PDB entry 6YVH | X-ray diffraction, 3.19 A resolution | chains F and G of the 12 polymer chains in the assembly

Chain F:
Name: Pre-mRNA-splicing factor CWC22 homolog
Source organism: Homo sapiens
UniProt: Q9HCG8 (CWC22_HUMAN); numbering as in UniProt (aligned over 119-406)
Amino-acid sequence (291 residues; each row starts with the number of its first residue):
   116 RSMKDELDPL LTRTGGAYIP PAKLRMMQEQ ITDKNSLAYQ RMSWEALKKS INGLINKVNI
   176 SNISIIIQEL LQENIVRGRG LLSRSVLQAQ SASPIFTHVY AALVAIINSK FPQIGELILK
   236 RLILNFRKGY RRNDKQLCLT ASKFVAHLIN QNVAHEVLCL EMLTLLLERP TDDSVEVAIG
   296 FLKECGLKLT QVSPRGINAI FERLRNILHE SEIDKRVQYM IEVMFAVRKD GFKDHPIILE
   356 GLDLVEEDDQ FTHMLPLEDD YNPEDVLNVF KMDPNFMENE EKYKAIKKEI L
Not modelled in the structure: 116-131, 146-148
Sequence notes: expression tag (116-118)
Curated features (UniProtKB/Swiss-Prot):
  - mutagenesis: Gly168 (G168Y: No effect on EIF4A3 incorporation into EJCs), Asn171 to Asn174 (Loss of EIF4A3-binding), Asn171 to Lys172 (Loss of EIF4A3-binding), Arg331 (R331A: Decreased EIF4A3-binding; when associated with A-334), Tyr334 (Y334A: Decreased EIF4A3-binding; when associated with A-331)

Chain G:
Name: Spliceosome-associated protein CWC27 homolog
Source organism: Homo sapiens
UniProt: Q6UX04 (CWC27_HUMAN); residues 378-431 here = UniProt positions 378-431
Amino-acid sequence (57 residues; numbered 375 to 431; the number before each row is that of its first residue):
   375 RSMGTSREDQ TLALLNQFKS KLTQAIAETP ENDIPETEVE DDEGWMSHVL QFEDKSR
Not modelled in the structure: 375-377, 405-409, 427-431
Sequence notes: expression tag (375-377)

How chain F and chain G interact:
Residue-residue contacts (53; chain F residue first):
  Arg242(F) with Trp419(G)
  Lys243(F) with Asp415(G), salt bridge; Asp416(G)
  Tyr245(F) with Trp419(G); His422(G), hydrogen bond (side chain-backbone); Leu424(G), hydrophobic
  Arg246(F) with Glu417(G); Gly418(G); Trp419(G); His422(G), hydrogen bond (backbone-side chain)
  Asn248(F) with His422(G), hydrogen bond; Val423(G); Leu424(G); Gln425(G), hydrogen bond (side chain-backbone); Phe426(G)
  Lys250(F) with Phe426(G)
  His270(F) with Arg381(G); Gln384(G); Thr385(G)
  Glu271(F) with Arg381(G), salt bridge; Thr385(G), hydrogen bond
  Val272(F) with Thr385(G); Leu388(G), hydrophobic
  Leu275(F) with Thr385(G); Leu389(G), hydrophobic
  Glu276(F) with Leu389(G); Phe392(G)
  Thr279(F) with Leu389(G); Lys393(G)
  Leu280(F) with Met420(G)
  Leu281(F) with Leu424(G), hydrophobic
  Glu283(F) with Thr397(G)
  Arg284(F) with Ile400(G); Ser421(G), hydrogen bond (side chain-backbone); Val423(G)
  Thr286(F) with Val423(G); Leu424(G), hydrogen bond (side chain-backbone)
  Asp288(F) with Gln425(G); Phe426(G), hydrogen bond (side chain-backbone)
  Ser289(F) with Leu424(G)
  Val292(F) with Leu424(G), hydrophobic; Phe426(G), hydrophobic
  Ser308(F) with Glu382(G), hydrogen bond; Leu386(G)
  Pro309(F) with Glu382(G)
  Arg310(F) with Glu382(G), hydrogen bond (backbone-side chain); Asp383(G), salt bridge; Leu386(G)
  Gly311(F) with Glu382(G)
  Leu372(F) with Trp419(G)
  Glu373(F) with Phe392(G); Lys395(G), salt bridge; Trp419(G)
Also at the interface, not in a pair above, chain F (31 interface residues in all): Leu239, Asp249, Val307, Thr367, Met369
Also at the interface, not in a pair above, chain G (27 interface residues in all): Leu396, Glu412
Interface features reported in the paper:
  - interface residues, chain G: Glu402(G)

Overview:
The interface between chain F and chain G involves 31 residues on one side and 27 on the other; the contacts
include 10 hydrogen bonds and 4 salt bridges. Polar pairs include Lys243(F)-Asp415(G), Glu271(F)-Arg381(G) and
Arg310(F)-Asp383(G). UniProt lists 7 mutagenesis sites on chain F. The paper reports the interface residue
Glu402(G).
Here chain F is Pre-mRNA-splicing factor CWC22 homolog and chain G is Spliceosome-associated protein CWC27
homolog, both from Homo sapiens. Entry 6YVH (CWC22-CWC27-EIF4A3 Complex) was determined by X-ray diffraction.
